Entry 5CB4 (X-ray diffraction, 2.19 A resolution); this record covers chains D and E of the 6 polymer chains in the assembly.

[Chain D]
Molecule: Tubulin beta
Organism: Sus barbatus
Sequence (445 residues; each row starts with the number of its first residue):
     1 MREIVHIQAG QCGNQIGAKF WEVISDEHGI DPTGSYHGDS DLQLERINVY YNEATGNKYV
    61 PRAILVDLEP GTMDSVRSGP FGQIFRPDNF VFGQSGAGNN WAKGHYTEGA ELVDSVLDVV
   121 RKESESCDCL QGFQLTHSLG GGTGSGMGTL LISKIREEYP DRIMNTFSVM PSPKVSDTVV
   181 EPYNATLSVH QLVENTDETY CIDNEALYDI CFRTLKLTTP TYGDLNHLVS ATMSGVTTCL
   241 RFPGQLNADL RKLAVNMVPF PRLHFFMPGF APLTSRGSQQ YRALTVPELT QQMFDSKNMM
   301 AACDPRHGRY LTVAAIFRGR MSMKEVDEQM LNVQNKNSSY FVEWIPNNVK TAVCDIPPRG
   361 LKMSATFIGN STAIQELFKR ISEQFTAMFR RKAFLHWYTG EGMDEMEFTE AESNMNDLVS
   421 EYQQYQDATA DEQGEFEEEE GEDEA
Not modelled in the structure: 274-283, 432-445
Ligand contacts:
  - GDP (guanosine-5'-diphosphate): G10, Q11, C12, Q15, I16, D67, E69, A97, N99, S138, G140, G141, G142, T143, G144, S145, V169, P171, V175, S176, E181, N204, L207, Y222, L225, N226
  - Tivantinib (TIV; (3R,4R)-3-(5,6-dihydro-4H-pyrrolo[3,2,1-ij]quinolin-1-yl)-4-(1H-indol-3-yl)pyrrolidine-2,5-dione): V236, C239, L246, A248, K252, L253, N256, M257, T312, V313, A314, A315, I316, N347, N348, V349, K350, T351, A352, I368

[Chain E]
Molecule: Stathmin-4
Organism: Rattus norvegicus
UniProt: P63043 (STMN4_RAT); residues 5-145 here correspond to UniProt positions 49-189 (UniProt number = residue number + 44)
Sequence (143 residues; row label = number of the first residue in the row):
     3 MADMEVIELN KCTSGQSFEV ILKPPSFDGV PEFNASLPRR RDPSLEEIQK KLEAAEERRK
    63 YQEAELLKHL AEKREHEREV IQKAIEENNN FIKMAKEKLA QKMESNKENR EAHLAAMLER
   123 LQEKDKHAEE VRKNKELKEE ASR
Not modelled in the structure: 3-5, 29-43, 142-145
Differences from the reference sequence: expression tag (3-4)

[Chain D / chain E interface]
Contacting residue pairs (25):
  Y106(D) - H129(E)  hydrogen bond
  Y106(D) - A130(E)  hydrophobic
  Y106(D) - V133(E)  hydrophobic
  Y106(D) - R134(E)  hydrogen bond (backbone-side chain)
  T107(D) - K137(E)
  A110(D) - R134(E)
  S153(D) - L123(E)
  K154(D) - D127(E)  salt bridge
  R156(D) - L123(E)
  E157(D) - L120(E)
  E157(D) - L123(E)
  E157(D) - Q124(E)
  E157(D) - D127(E)
  P160(D) - M119(E)  hydrophobic
  Q191(D) - K126(E)  hydrogen bond
  N195(D) - L123(E)
  N195(D) - K126(E)
  T399(D) - K140(E)  hydrogen bond (backbone-side chain)
  G400(D) - K137(E)
  E401(D) - V133(E)
  E401(D) - K137(E)  salt bridge
  G402(D) - V133(E)
  G402(D) - N136(E)
  G402(D) - K137(E)
  E407(D) - H129(E)  salt bridge
Interface residues without a listed pair, chain D (17 interface residues in all): D161, M403
Interface residues without a listed pair, chain E (15 interface residues in all): R112, L116

[Summary]
Chain D and chain E form an interface of 17 and 15 residues respectively; the contacts include 4 hydrogen
bonds and 3 salt bridges. Polar pairs include K154(D)-D127(E), E401(D)-K137(E) and E407(D)-H129(E). Ligands of
chain D: GDP and Tivantinib.
Here chain D is Tubulin beta (Sus barbatus) and chain E is Stathmin-4 (Rattus norvegicus). Entry 5CB4 (Crystal
structure of T2R-TTL-Tivantinib complex) was determined by X-ray diffraction together with 5C8Y, 5CA0 and 5CA1
from the same study.
